8K1U - chains E and F of the 12 polymer chains in the assembly; structure by electron microscopy, 2.82 A resolution.

# Chain E (and F)
Name: Ktr system potassium uptake protein A
From: Bacillus subtilis
Notes: chain F of this document is another copy of the same molecule, construct and numbering; everything in this record applies to it too
UniProt: O32080 (KTRA_BACSU); numbering as in UniProt (aligned over 1-222)
Sequence (222 residues; numbered 1 to 222; the number before each row is that of its first residue):
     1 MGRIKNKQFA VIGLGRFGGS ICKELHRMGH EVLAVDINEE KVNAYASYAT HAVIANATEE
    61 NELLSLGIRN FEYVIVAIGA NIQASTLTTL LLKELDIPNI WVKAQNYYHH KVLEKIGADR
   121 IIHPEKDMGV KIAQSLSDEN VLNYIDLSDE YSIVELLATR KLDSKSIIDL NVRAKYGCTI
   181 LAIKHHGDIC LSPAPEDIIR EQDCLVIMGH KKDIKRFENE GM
Unresolved in the structure: 1-6 (chain F: 1-6, 222)
Swiss-Prot annotation at these positions:
  - binding site (NAD(+)): Arg16, Asp36 to Asn38, Asn56, Ala57, Ile78 to Ala80, Lys103 to Gln105, His109, Glu125
Ion coordination: Na+: Glu125 (together with ATP) (shared with Glu125(F) of chain F)
Ligand contacts: ATP (adenosine-5'-triphosphate): Ile12, Gly13, Leu14, Gly15, Arg16, Phe17, Gly18, Val35, Asp36, Ile37, Asn38, Lys41, Ala55, Asn56, Ala57, Thr58, Ala77, Ile78, Gly79, Ala80, Asn81, Ala84, Lys103, Glu125
Reported in the primary citation:
  - mutagenesis - E125Q: abolished stability in response to Na+
  - binding site for Na+: Arg16
  - mutagenesis - E125Q: abolished stability in response to Ca2+
  - mutagenesis - E125Q: decreased binding to Ktr system potassium uptake protein B

# How chain E and chain F interact
Pairs across the interface - 92 pairs, chain E then chain F:
  Lys7(E) - Ser137(F)
  Lys7(E) - Glu139(F)  salt bridge
  Phe9(E) - Leu136(F)
  Arg16(E) - Arg16(F)
  Arg16(E) - Gly79(F)  hydrogen bond (side chain-backbone)
  Arg16(E) - Lys103(F)
  Arg16(E) - Gln105(F)
  Arg16(E) - Glu125(F)  salt bridge
  Phe17(E) - Glu125(F)
  Phe17(E) - Met128(F)
  Phe17(E) - Gly129(F)
  Ser20(E) - Lys126(F)  hydrogen bond (side chain-backbone)
  Ser20(E) - Gly129(F)
  Ser20(E) - Val130(F)
  Ile21(E) - Gly129(F)
  Ile21(E) - Leu136(F)  hydrophobic
  Glu24(E) - Val130(F)
  Glu24(E) - Ala133(F)
  Glu24(E) - Gln134(F)  hydrogen bond
  Leu25(E) - Ala133(F)
  Arg27(E) - Gln134(F)
  Met28(E) - Gln134(F)
  Met28(E) - Ser137(F)
  His30(E) - Ser137(F)  hydrogen bond
  Tyr73(E) - Leu136(F)  hydrophobic
  Ile75(E) - Leu136(F)  hydrophobic
  Gly79(E) - Arg16(F)  hydrogen bond (backbone-side chain)
  Trp101(E) - Ile132(F)  hydrophobic
  Trp101(E) - Ser135(F)
  Trp101(E) - Leu136(F)  hydrophobic
  Lys103(E) - Arg16(F)
  Gln105(E) - Arg16(F)
  Arg120(E) - Ile132(F)
  Arg120(E) - Ser135(F)
  Ile122(E) - Ile132(F)  hydrophobic
  Pro124(E) - Met128(F)
  Glu125(E) - Arg16(F)  salt bridge
  Glu125(E) - Phe17(F)
  Glu125(E) - Glu125(F)
  Lys126(E) - Ser20(F)  hydrogen bond (backbone-side chain)
  Met128(E) - Phe17(F)
  Met128(E) - Pro124(F)
  Met128(E) - Met128(F)  hydrophobic
  Gly129(E) - Phe17(F)
  Gly129(E) - Ser20(F)
  Gly129(E) - Ile21(F)
  Val130(E) - Ser20(F)
  Val130(E) - Glu24(F)
  Lys131(E) - Lys131(F)
  Ile132(E) - Phe17(F)  hydrophobic
  Ile132(E) - Trp101(F)  hydrophobic
  Ile132(E) - Arg120(F)
  Ile132(E) - Ile122(F)  hydrophobic
  Ala133(E) - Glu24(F)
  Ala133(E) - Leu25(F)
  Gln134(E) - Glu24(F)  hydrogen bond
  Gln134(E) - Arg27(F)
  Gln134(E) - Met28(F)
  Ser135(E) - Trp101(F)
  Ser135(E) - Arg120(F)  hydrogen bond
  Leu136(E) - Phe9(F)
  Leu136(E) - Ile21(F)  hydrophobic
  Leu136(E) - Tyr73(F)  hydrophobic
  Leu136(E) - Ile75(F)  hydrophobic
  Leu136(E) - Trp101(F)  hydrophobic
  Ser137(E) - Lys7(F)
  Ser137(E) - Met28(F)
  Ser137(E) - His30(F)  hydrogen bond
  Glu139(E) - Lys7(F)  salt bridge
  Asn143(E) - Ile145(F)
  Ile145(E) - Asn143(F)
  Ile145(E) - Ile145(F)  hydrophobic
  Ile145(E) - Glu155(F)
  Leu147(E) - Glu155(F)
  Leu147(E) - Val206(F)  hydrophobic
  Ser148(E) - Lys184(F)
  Tyr151(E) - Ile189(F)  hydrophobic
  Tyr151(E) - Leu191(F)  hydrophobic
  Ile153(E) - Ile153(F)  hydrophobic
  Glu155(E) - Ile145(F)
  Glu155(E) - Leu147(F)
  Leu181(E) - Leu181(F)  hydrophobic
  Leu181(E) - Met208(F)  hydrophobic
  Lys184(E) - Ser148(F)
  Ile189(E) - Tyr151(F)  hydrophobic
  Leu191(E) - Tyr151(F)  hydrophobic
  Leu191(E) - Met208(F)  hydrophobic
  Leu191(E) - Gly209(F)
  Val206(E) - Leu147(F)  hydrophobic
  Met208(E) - Leu181(F)  hydrophobic
  Met208(E) - Leu191(F)  hydrophobic
  Gly209(E) - Leu191(F)
Interface residues without a listed pair, chain E (51 interface residues in all): Ala80, Asp127, Asp146, Ala182
Interface residues without a listed pair, chain F (51 interface residues in all): Ala80, Asp127, Asp146, Ala182

# Summary
Chain E and chain F each contribute 51 residues to their interface, with 9 hydrogen bonds and 4 salt bridges.
Among the polar pairs are Lys7(E)-Glu139(F), Arg16(E)-Glu125(F) and Arg16(E)-Gly79(F). Ligands of chain E:
ATP. From the paper: a binding site for Na+ at Arg16(E); E125Q of chain E abolishes stability in response to
Na+.
Both chains are Ktr system potassium uptake protein A (Bacillus subtilis). Entry 8K1U (Potassium transporter
KtrAB from Bacillus subtilis in ATP-bound state with addition of EDTA and EGTA) was determined by electron
microscopy, deposited together with 8K1S, 8K1T, 8XMH and 8XMI.
